Entry 7LX2 (electron microscopy, 3.12 A resolution); this record covers chains A and L of the 9 polymer chains in the assembly.

== Chain A ==
Name: Env glycoprotein gp160
Source organism: Human immunodeficiency virus 1
Amino-acid sequence (658 residues; each row starts with the number of its first residue; note: 50 numbers in that range are skipped by the numbering (no residue carries them; nothing is unmodelled there); a row labelled like 184A-184G holds insertion residues (184A, then the next letters in order); numbers below 1 keep their minus sign (Met-6 is residue -6)):
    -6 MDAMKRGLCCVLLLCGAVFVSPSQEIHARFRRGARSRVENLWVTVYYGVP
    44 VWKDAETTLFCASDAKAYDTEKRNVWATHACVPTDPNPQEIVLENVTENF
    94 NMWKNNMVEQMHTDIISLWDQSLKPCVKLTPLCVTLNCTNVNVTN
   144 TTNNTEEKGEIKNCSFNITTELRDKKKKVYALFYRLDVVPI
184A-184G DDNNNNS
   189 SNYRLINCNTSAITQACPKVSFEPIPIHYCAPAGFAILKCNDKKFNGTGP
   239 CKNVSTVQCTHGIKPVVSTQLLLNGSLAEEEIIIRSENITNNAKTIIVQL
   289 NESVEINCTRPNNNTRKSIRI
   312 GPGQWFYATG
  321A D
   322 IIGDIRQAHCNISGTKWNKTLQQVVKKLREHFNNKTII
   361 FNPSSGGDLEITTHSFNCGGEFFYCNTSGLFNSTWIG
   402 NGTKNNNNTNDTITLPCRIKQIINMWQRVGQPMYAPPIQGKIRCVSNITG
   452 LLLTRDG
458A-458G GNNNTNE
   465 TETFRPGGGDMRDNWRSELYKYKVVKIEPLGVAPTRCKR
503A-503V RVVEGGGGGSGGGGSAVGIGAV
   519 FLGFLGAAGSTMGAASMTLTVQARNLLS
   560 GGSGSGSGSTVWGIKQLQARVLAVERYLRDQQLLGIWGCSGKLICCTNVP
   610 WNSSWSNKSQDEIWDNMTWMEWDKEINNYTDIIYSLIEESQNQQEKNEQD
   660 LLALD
Not modelled in the structure: -6 to 31, 58-64, 144-152, 184A-184G, 402-411, 458A-458G, 503A-503V, 560-571, 653-664
Disulfides: Cys54-Cys74, Cys119-Cys205, Cys126-Cys196, Cys131-Cys157, Cys218-Cys247, Cys228-Cys239, Cys296-Cys331, Cys378-Cys445, Cys385-Cys418, Cys501-Cys605, Cys598-Cys604
Covalent attachments: N-acetylglucosamine (NAG) linked to Asn88, Asn130, Asn160, Asn190, Asn197, Asn234, Asn241, Asn262, Asn276, Asn289, Asn295, Asn301, Asn339, Asn386, Asn392, Asn448, Asn611; glycan linked to Asn138, Asn332
What the authors report for this chain:
  - post-translational modification sites: Asn138, Asn332
  - contacts within the chain: Arg308-Trp316 (cation-pi contact), Trp316-Tyr318 (hydrophobic contact)

== Chain L ==
Name: PGT122 Fab light chain
Source organism: Homo sapiens
Notes: antibody fragment or engineered binder
Amino-acid sequence (213 residues; each row starts with the number of its first residue; note: 1 number in that range is skipped by the numbering (no residue carries it; nothing is unmodelled there); a row labelled like 67A-67C holds insertion residues (67A, then the next letters in order)):
     6 APTF
    11 VSVAPGQTARITCGEESLGSRSVIWYQQRPGQAPSLIIYNNNDRPSGIPD
    61 RFSGSPG
67A-67C STF
    68 GTTATLTITSVEAGDEADYYCHIWDSRR
95A-95C PTN
    96 WVFGEGTTLIVLSQPKAAPSVTLFPPSSEELQANKATLVCLISDFYPGAV
   146 TVAWKADSSPVKAGVETTTPSKQSNNKYAASSYLSLTPEQWKSHKSYSCQ
   196 VTHEGSTVEKTVAPTECS
Not modelled in the structure: 110-213
Disulfides: Cys23-Cys88

== Interface between chain A and chain L ==
Contacting residue pairs - 15 pairs, chain A then chain L:
  Asn135(A) with Arg94(L), hydrogen bond (backbone-side chain)
  Val136(A) with Arg94(L), hydrogen bond (backbone-side chain)
  Thr137(A) with Arg94(L)
  Asn138(A) with Arg94(L), hydrogen bond (backbone-backbone); Arg95(L); Pro95A(L)
  Ile322(A) with Arg94(L), hydrogen bond (backbone-side chain)
  Gly324(A) with Leu28(L), hydrogen bond (backbone-backbone); Gly29(L); Phe67C(L); Arg94(L), hydrogen bond (backbone-side chain)
  Asp325(A) with Gly29(L); Ser30(L), hydrogen bond; Ser93(L), hydrogen bond
  Ile326(A) with Arg94(L)
Other interface residues (no listed pair), chain A (9 interface residues in all): Ile323

== In short ==
9 residues of chain A face 8 of chain L across their interface, with 8 hydrogen bonds. Among the polar pairs
are Asn135(A)-Arg94(L), Val136(A)-Arg94(L) and Ile322(A)-Arg94(L). Covalently linked N-acetylglucosamine: at
Asn88(A), Asn130(A), Asn160(A), Asn190(A), Asn197(A) and Asn234(A) and 11 more. From the paper: modification
sites Asn138(A) and Asn332(A); contacts within the chain involving Trp316(A), Arg308(A) and Tyr318(A).
Chain A is Env glycoprotein gp160 (Human immunodeficiency virus 1) and chain L is PGT122 Fab light chain (Homo
sapiens); the structure, Cryo-EM structure of ConSOSL.UFO.664 (ConS) in complex with bNAb PGT122, was
determined by electron microscopy, deposited together with 7LX3, 7LXM and 7LXN.
